PDB entry 8YAA | electron microscopy, 3.34 A resolution | chains A and B of the 3 polymer chains in the assembly

# Chain A
Molecule: MDIS1-interacting receptor like kinase 2
From: Arabidopsis thaliana
Notes: EC 2.7.11.1
Reference sequence: Q8VZG8 (MIK2_ARATH); residues 43-696 here = UniProt positions 43-696
Chain sequence (654 residues; numbered 43 to 696; the number before each row is that of its first residue):
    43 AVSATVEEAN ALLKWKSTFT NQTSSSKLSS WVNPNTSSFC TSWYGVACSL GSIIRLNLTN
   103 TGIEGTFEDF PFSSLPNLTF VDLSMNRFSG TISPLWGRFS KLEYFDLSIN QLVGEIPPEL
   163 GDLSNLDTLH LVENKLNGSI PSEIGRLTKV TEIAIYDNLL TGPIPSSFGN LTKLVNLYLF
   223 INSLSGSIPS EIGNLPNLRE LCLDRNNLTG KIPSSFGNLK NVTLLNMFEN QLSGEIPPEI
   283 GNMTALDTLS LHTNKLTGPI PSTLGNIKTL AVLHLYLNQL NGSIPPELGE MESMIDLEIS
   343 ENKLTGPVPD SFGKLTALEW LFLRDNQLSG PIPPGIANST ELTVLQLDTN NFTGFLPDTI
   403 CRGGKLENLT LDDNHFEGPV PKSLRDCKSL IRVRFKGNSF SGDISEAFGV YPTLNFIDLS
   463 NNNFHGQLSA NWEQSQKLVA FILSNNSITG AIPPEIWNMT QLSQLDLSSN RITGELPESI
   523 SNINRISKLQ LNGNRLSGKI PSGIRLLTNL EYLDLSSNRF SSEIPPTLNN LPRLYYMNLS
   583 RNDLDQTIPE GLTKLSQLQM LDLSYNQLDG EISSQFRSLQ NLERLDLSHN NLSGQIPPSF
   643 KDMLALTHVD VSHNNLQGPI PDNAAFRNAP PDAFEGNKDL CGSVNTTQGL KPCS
Disulfides: Cys82-Cys90, Cys403-Cys429, Cys683-Cys695
Covalently attached groups: N-acetylglucosamine (NAG) linked to Asn63, Asn99, Asn119, Asn179, Asn212, Asn249, Asn263, Asn284, Asn323, Asn380, Asn393, Asn410, Asn487, Asn500, Asn580, Asn633
UniProt features mapped onto this chain:
  - glycosylation (N-linked (GlcNAc...) asparagine): Asn63, Asn77, Asn99, Asn119, Asn179, Asn212, Asn249, Asn263, Asn284, Asn323, Asn380, Asn393, Asn410, Asn487, Asn500, Asn580, Asn633, Asn687

# Chain B
Molecule: Serine rich endogenous peptide 12
Reference sequence: B3H7I1 (SOP12_ARATH); residues 1-13 here correspond to UniProt positions 52-64 (UniProt number = residue number + 51)
Chain sequence (13 residues; row label = number of the first residue in the row):
     1 PVRSSQSSQA GGR
UniProt features mapped onto this chain:
  - motif: Ser5 to Ser7 (SxS motif essential for MIK2 binding)

# How chain A and chain B interact
Residue-residue contacts (32):
  His172(A) - Val2(B)
  Val174(A) - Val2(B)  hydrophobic
  Tyr198(A) - Val2(B)
  Tyr198(A) - Arg3(B)  hydrogen bond (side chain-backbone)
  Tyr220(A) - Ser4(B)
  Phe222(A) - Arg3(B)
  Glu242(A) - Ser4(B)  hydrogen bond
  Cys244(A) - Ser5(B)  hydrogen bond
  Asp246(A) - Ser5(B)  hydrogen bond
  Arg247(A) - Ser5(B)
  Asn268(A) - Ser5(B)  hydrogen bond
  Asn268(A) - Ser7(B)
  Ser292(A) - Ser7(B)
  His294(A) - Ser7(B)  hydrogen bond
  His316(A) - Ser7(B)  hydrogen bond
  His316(A) - Ser8(B)  hydrogen bond (side chain-backbone)
  Tyr318(A) - Ser8(B)  hydrogen bond (side chain-backbone)
  Tyr318(A) - Gln9(B)
  Tyr318(A) - Ala10(B)
  Asp338(A) - Gln9(B)  hydrogen bond
  Glu340(A) - Gln9(B)
  Glu340(A) - Ala10(B)  hydrogen bond (side chain-backbone)
  Trp362(A) - Gln9(B)
  Phe364(A) - Ala10(B)
  Phe364(A) - Gly11(B)
  Gln388(A) - Gly12(B)
  Gln388(A) - Arg13(B)
  Asp390(A) - Arg13(B)  salt bridge
  Thr412(A) - Arg13(B)
  Asp414(A) - Arg13(B)  salt bridge
  Arg434(A) - Arg13(B)  hydrogen bond (side chain-backbone)
  Arg436(A) - Arg13(B)
Interface residues without a listed pair, chain A (29 interface residues in all): Met127, Glu194, Phe270, Ser342, Arg366
Interface residues without a listed pair, chain B (13 interface residues in all): Pro1, Gln6

# In short
Chain A and chain B form an interface of 29 and 13 residues respectively; the contacts include 12 hydrogen
bonds and 2 salt bridges. Among the polar pairs are Asp390(A)-Arg13(B), Asp414(A)-Arg13(B) and
Tyr198(A)-Arg3(B).
Chain A is MDIS1-interacting receptor like kinase 2 (Arabidopsis thaliana) and chain B is Serine rich
endogenous peptide 12; the structure, Cryo-EM structure of MIK2-SCOOP12-BAK1, was determined by electron
microscopy.
